2PYE - chains A and B of the 5 polymer chains in the assembly; structure by X-ray diffraction, 2.30 A resolution.

== Chain A ==
Name: HLA class I histocompatibility antigen, A-2 alpha chain
Source organism: Homo sapiens
Notes: fragment: extracellular domains alpha 1, alpha2 and alpha3, residues 25-299
Reference sequence: P01892 (1A02_HUMAN); residues 1-276 here correspond to UniProt positions 25-300 (UniProt number = residue number + 24)
Sequence (276 residues; each row starts with the number of its first residue):
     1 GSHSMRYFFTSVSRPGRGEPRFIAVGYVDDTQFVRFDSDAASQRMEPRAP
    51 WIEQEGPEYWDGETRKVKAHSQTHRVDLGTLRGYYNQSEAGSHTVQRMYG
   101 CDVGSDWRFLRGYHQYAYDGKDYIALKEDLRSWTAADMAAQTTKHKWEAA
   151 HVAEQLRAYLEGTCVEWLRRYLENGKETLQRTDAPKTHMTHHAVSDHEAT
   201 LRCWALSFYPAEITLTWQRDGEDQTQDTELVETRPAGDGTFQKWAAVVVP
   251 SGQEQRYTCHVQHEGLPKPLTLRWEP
Cystine bridges: Cys101-Cys164, Cys203-Cys259
Residues lining bound ligands: polyethylene glycol fragment (7PE; 2-(2-(2-(2-(2-(2-ethoxyethoxy)ethoxy)ethoxy)ethoxy)ethoxy)ethanol): Tyr27, Asp30, Thr31, Gln32, Arg35, Arg48, Pro235, Ala236, Gly237, Asp238, Gly239, Thr240, Phe241

== Chain B ==
Name: Beta-2-microglobulin
Source organism: Homo sapiens
Notes: fragment: beta-2 microglobulin, residues 21-119
Reference sequence: P61769 (B2MG_HUMAN); residues 1-99 here correspond to UniProt positions 21-119 (UniProt number = residue number + 20)
Sequence (100 residues; row label = number of the first residue in the row; numbering starts at 0):
     0 MIQRTPKIQVYSRHPAENGKSNFLNCYVSGFHPSDIEVDLLKNGERIEKV
    50 EHSDLSFSKDWSFYLLYYTEFTPTEKDEYACRVNHVTLSQPCIVKWDRDM
Cystine bridges: Cys25-Cys80
Construct notes: insertion (0); conflict Cys91 (Lys111 in P61769)
Residues lining bound ligands: polyethylene glycol fragment (7PE; 2-(2-(2-(2-(2-(2-ethoxyethoxy)ethoxy)ethoxy)ethoxy)ethoxy)ethanol): Glu50, His51, Ser52, Tyr67
Curated features (UniProtKB/Swiss-Prot):
  - modified residue: Gln2 (Pyrrolidone carboxylic acid)
  - glycosylation: Ile1 (N-linked (Glc) (glycation) isoleucine), Lys19 (N-linked (Glc) (glycation) lysine), Lys41 (N-linked (Glc) (glycation) lysine), Lys48 (N-linked (Glc) (glycation) lysine), Lys58 (N-linked (Glc) (glycation) lysine), Lys94 (N-linked (Glc) (glycation) lysine)

== Interface between chain A and chain B ==
Residue-residue contacts (53):
  Phe8(A) - Ser55(B)
  Phe8(A) - Phe56(B)  hydrophobic
  Phe9(A) - Phe56(B)
  Thr10(A) - Phe56(B)
  Thr10(A) - Phe62(B)
  Val12(A) - Ser33(B)
  Ile23(A) - Leu54(B)
  Val25(A) - Asp53(B)
  Val25(A) - Leu54(B)
  Val25(A) - Ser55(B)
  Tyr27(A) - Ser55(B)
  Tyr27(A) - Tyr63(B)
  Gln32(A) - Asp53(B)  hydrogen bond
  Arg35(A) - Asp53(B)  salt bridge
  Arg48(A) - Asp53(B)  salt bridge
  Gln96(A) - His31(B)  hydrogen bond
  Gln96(A) - Phe56(B)
  Gln96(A) - Trp60(B)  hydrogen bond (side chain-backbone)
  Gln96(A) - Phe62(B)
  Arg97(A) - Phe56(B)
  Gln115(A) - Trp60(B)
  Tyr116(A) - Trp60(B)
  Ala117(A) - Trp60(B)
  Asp119(A) - Met0(B)
  Asp119(A) - Ile1(B)
  Asp119(A) - His31(B)
  Gly120(A) - His31(B)  hydrogen bond (backbone-side chain)
  Gly120(A) - Trp60(B)
  Asp122(A) - Trp60(B)  hydrogen bond
  Thr190(A) - Asp98(B)  hydrogen bond
  His192(A) - Asp98(B)  salt bridge
  Arg202(A) - Asp98(B)  hydrogen bond (side chain-backbone)
  Arg202(A) - Met99(B)
  Trp204(A) - Asp98(B)  hydrogen bond
  Trp204(A) - Met99(B)
  Val231(A) - Gln8(B)
  Glu232(A) - Lys6(B)
  Glu232(A) - Gln8(B)  hydrogen bond (backbone-side chain)
  Glu232(A) - Tyr26(B)
  Glu232(A) - Ser28(B)  hydrogen bond
  Arg234(A) - Gln8(B)  hydrogen bond
  Arg234(A) - Tyr10(B)
  Arg234(A) - Met99(B)  hydrogen bond (side chain-backbone)
  Pro235(A) - Tyr10(B)  hydrogen bond (backbone-side chain)
  Pro235(A) - Tyr26(B)
  Ala236(A) - Arg12(B)  hydrogen bond (backbone-side chain)
  Ala236(A) - Asn24(B)
  Gly237(A) - Arg12(B)
  Gly237(A) - Leu65(B)
  Gln242(A) - Tyr10(B)
  Gln242(A) - Ser11(B)
  Gln242(A) - Arg12(B)
  Trp244(A) - Met99(B)  hydrogen bond (side chain-backbone)
Other interface residues (no listed pair), chain A (36 interface residues in all): His93, Thr94, Met98, Leu206, Thr233, Asp238
Other interface residues (no listed pair), chain B (27 interface residues in all): Arg3, His13, Pro14, Pro32, Asp59

== Summary ==
Chain A and chain B form an interface of 36 and 27 residues respectively; the contacts include 15 hydrogen
bonds and 3 salt bridges. Polar pairs include Arg35(A)-Asp53(B), Arg48(A)-Asp53(B) and His192(A)-Asp98(B).
Polyethylene glycol fragment is bound between chain A and chain B.
Here chain A is HLA class I histocompatibility antigen, A-2 alpha chain and chain B is Beta-2-microglobulin,
both from Homo sapiens. Entry 2PYE (Crystal Structures of High Affinity Human T-Cell Receptors Bound to pMHC
RevealNative Diagonal Binding Geometry TCR ...) was determined by X-ray diffraction, deposited together with
2P5E, 2P5W and 2PYF.
